PDB entry 7WPH | X-ray diffraction, 2.89 A resolution | chains A and D of the 3 polymer chains in the assembly

== Chain A ==
Protein: Spike protein S1
Organism: Severe acute respiratory syndrome coronavirus 2
Notes: fragment: rbd
UniProt: P0DTC2 (SPIKE_SARS2); residues 319-591 here = UniProt positions 319-591
Amino-acid sequence (276 residues; each row starts with the number of its first residue):
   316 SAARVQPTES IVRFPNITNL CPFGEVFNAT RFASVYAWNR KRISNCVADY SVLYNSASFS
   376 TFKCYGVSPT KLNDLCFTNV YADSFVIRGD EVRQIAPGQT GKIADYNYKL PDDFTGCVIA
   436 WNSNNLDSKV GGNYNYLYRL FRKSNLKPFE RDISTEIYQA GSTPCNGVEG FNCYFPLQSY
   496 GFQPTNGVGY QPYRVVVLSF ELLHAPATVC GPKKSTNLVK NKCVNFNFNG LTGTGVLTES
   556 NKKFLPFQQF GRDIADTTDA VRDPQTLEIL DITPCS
Not modelled in the structure: 316-332, 529-591
Cystine bridges: Cys-336/Cys-361, Cys-379/Cys-432, Cys-391/Cys-525, Cys-480/Cys-488
Covalently attached groups: N-acetylglucosamine (NAG) linked to Asn-343
Sequence notes: expression tag (316-318)
UniProt features mapped onto this chain:
  - region: Arg-403 to Asp-405 (Integrin-binding motif), Asn-448 to Phe-456 (Immunodominant HLA epitope recognized by the CD8+)
  - glycosylation: Thr-323 (O-linked (GalNAc) threonine), Ser-325 (O-linked (HexNAc...) serine), Asn-331 (N-linked (GlcNAc...) (complex) asparagine), Asn-343 (N-linked (GlcNAc...) (complex) asparagine)
  - natural variant: Gly-339 (G339D: In strain: Omicron/BA.1, Omicron/BA.2 and 4 more; G339H: In strain: Omicron/BA.2.75, Omicron/XBB.1.5 and 1 more), Arg-346 (R346K: In strain: Mu/B.1.621; R346T: In strain: Omicron/BQ.1.1, Omicron/XBB.1.5 and 1 more), Leu-368 (L368I: In strain: Omicron/XBB.1.5, Omicron/EG.5.1), Ser-371 (S371F: In strain: Omicron/BA.2, Omicron/BA.2.12.1 and 6 more; S371L: In strain: Omicron/BA.1), Ser-373 (S373P: In strain: Omicron/BA.1, Omicron/BA.2 and 7 more), Ser-375 (S375F: In strain: Omicron/BA.1, Omicron/BA.2 and 7 more), Thr-376 (T376A: In strain: Omicron/BA.2, Omicron/BA.2.12.1 and 5 more), Asp-405 (D405N: In strain: Omicron/BA.2, Omicron/BA.2.12.1 and 6 more), Arg-408 (R408S: In strain: Omicron/BA.2, Omicron/BA.2.12.1 and 6 more), Lys-417 (K417N: In strain: Beta/B.1.351, Omicron/BA.1 and 8 more; K417T: In strain: Gamma/P.1), Asn-440 (N440K: In strain: Omicron/BA.1, Omicron/BA.2 and 7 more), Lys-444 (K444T: In strain: Omicron/BQ.1.1), 18 further natural variant entries in UniProt
  - mutagenesis: Asn-331 (N331Q: Reduced viral infectivity), Asn-343 (N343Q: Reduced viral infectivity), Leu-452 (L452R: Increased resistance to neutralizing antibodies. Decreases HLA binding to NF9 epitope. Increased binding affinity to human ACE2), Tyr-453 (Y453F: Decreased HLA binding to NF9 epitope. Increased binding affinity to human ACE2), Ala-475 (A475V: Increased resistance to neutralizing antibodies), Val-483 (V483A: Increased resistance to neutralizing antibodies), Glu-484 (E484D: Increased replication in human TMEM106B overexpressing cells), Phe-490 (F490L: Increased resistance to neutralizing antibodies and human covalescent sera neutralization), Gln-493 (Q493N: Reduced host ACE2-binding affinity in vitro; Q493Y: Reduced host ACE2-binding affinity in vitro), Asn-501 (N501T: Reduced host ACE2-binding affinity in vitro; N501Y: Increased binding affinity to human ACE2), His-519 (H519P: Increased resistance to human covalescent sera neutralization)
From the paper describing this entry:
  - mutagenesis - K444Q, K444R: decreased binding to CoV2-06
  - mutagenesis - E484A, E484K, F486V: decreased binding to CoV2-14

== Chain D ==
Protein: FAB06 light chain
Organism: Homo sapiens
Amino-acid sequence (215 residues; numbered 1 to 215; the number before each row is that of its first residue):
     1 QAVVTQPASV SGSPGQSITI SCTGTSSDVG GYNYVSWYQQ HPGKAPKLMI YDVSNRPSGV
    61 SNRFSGSKSG NTASLTISGL QAEDEADYYC SSYTSSSTVV FGGGTKVTVL QPKANPTVTL
   121 FPPSSEELQA NKATLVCLIS DFYPGAVTVA WKADGSPVKA GVETTKPSKQ SNNKYAASSY
   181 LSLTPEQWKS HRSYSCQVTH EGSTVEKTVA PTECS
Not modelled in the structure: 213-215
Cystine bridges: Cys-22/Cys-90, Cys-137/Cys-196

== Interface between chain A and chain D ==
Contacting residue pairs (12):
  Thr-345(A) with Asn-33(D); Tyr-34(D); Asp-52(D)
  Arg-346(A) with Tyr-34(D); Asp-52(D), salt bridge
  Asn-440(A) with Tyr-32(D), hydrogen bond
  Leu-441(A) with Tyr-32(D), hydrophobic; Tyr-34(D), hydrogen bond (backbone-side chain)
  Ser-443(A) with Tyr-93(D)
  Lys-444(A) with Tyr-93(D); Ser-97(D)
  Val-445(A) with Ser-97(D), hydrogen bond (backbone-side chain)
Also at the interface, not in a pair above, chain A (9 interface residues in all): Asp-442, Arg-509
Also at the interface, not in a pair above, chain D (7 interface residues in all): Gly-31

== Summary ==
9 residues of chain A face 7 of chain D across their interface; the contacts include 3 hydrogen bonds and 1
salt bridge. Polar pairs include Arg-346(A)/Asp-52(D), Asn-440(A)/Tyr-32(D) and Leu-441(A)/Tyr-34(D). From the
paper: E484A, E484K and F486V of chain A reduce binding to CoV2-14; K444Q and K444R of chain A reduce binding
to CoV2-06.
Here chain A is Spike protein S1 (Severe acute respiratory syndrome coronavirus 2) and chain D is FAB06 light
chain (Homo sapiens). Entry 7WPH (SARS-CoV2 RBD bound to Fab06) was determined by X-ray diffraction (same
publication as 7XXL and 7WPV).
